8QWE - chains A and C of the 4 polymer chains in the assembly; structure by electron microscopy, 3.14 A resolution.

Chain A:
Name: ReChb
From: synthetic construct
Amino-acid sequence (1261 residues; row label = number of the first residue in the row):
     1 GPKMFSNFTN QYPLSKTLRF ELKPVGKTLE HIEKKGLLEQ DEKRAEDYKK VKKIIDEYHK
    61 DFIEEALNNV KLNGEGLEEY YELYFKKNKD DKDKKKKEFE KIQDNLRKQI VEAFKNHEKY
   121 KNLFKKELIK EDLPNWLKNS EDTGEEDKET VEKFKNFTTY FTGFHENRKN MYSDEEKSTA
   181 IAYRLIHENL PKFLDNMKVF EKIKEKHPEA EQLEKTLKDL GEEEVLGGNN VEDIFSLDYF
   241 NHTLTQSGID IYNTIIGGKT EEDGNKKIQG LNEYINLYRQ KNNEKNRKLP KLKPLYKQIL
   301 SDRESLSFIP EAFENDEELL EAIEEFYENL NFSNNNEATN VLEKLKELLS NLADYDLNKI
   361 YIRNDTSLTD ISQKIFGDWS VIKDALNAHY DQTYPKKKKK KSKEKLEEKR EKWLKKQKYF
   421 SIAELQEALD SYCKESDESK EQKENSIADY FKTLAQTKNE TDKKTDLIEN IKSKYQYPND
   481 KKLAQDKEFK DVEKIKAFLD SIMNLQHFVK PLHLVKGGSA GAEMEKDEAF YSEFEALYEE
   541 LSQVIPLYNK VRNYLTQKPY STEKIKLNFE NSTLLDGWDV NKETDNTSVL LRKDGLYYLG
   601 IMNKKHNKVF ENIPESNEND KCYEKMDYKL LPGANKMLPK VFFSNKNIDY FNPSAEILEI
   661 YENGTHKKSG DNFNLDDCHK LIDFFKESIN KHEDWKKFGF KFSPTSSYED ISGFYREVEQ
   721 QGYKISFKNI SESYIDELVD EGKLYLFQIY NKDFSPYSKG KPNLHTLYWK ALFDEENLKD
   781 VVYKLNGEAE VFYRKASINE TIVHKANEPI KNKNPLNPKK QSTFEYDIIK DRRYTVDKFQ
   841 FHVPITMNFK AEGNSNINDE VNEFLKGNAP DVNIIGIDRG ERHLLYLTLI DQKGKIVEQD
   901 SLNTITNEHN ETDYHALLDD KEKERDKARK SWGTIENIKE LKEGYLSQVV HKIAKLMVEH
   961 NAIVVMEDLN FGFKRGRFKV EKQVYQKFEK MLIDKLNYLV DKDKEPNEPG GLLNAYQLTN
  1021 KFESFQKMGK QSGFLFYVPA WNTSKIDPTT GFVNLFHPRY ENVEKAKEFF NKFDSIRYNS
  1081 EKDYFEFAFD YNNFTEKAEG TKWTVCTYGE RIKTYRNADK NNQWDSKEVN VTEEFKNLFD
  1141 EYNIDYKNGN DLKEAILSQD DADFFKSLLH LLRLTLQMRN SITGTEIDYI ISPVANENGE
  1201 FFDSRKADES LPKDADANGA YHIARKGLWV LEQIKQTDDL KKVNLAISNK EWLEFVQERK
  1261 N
Not modelled in the structure: 217-229, 259-267, 303-312, 393-411, 465-489
Ion coordination: Mg2+ site 1: Thr573 (shared with 1 residue of chain N); Mg2+ site 2: Lys761 (shared with A-3(C) of chain C); Mg2+ site 3 near Asp878 (its only coordinating residue here)
What the authors report for this chain:
  - catalytic residues: Asp878, Glu967, Asp1216
  - binding site for non target DNA: Lys125, Phe971, Trp1041

Chain C:
Molecule: crRNA
From: synthetic construct
Sequence (40 nucleotides; row label = number of the first residue in the row; numbers below 1 keep their minus sign (G-19 is residue -19)):
   -19 GAAUUUCUAC UGUUGUAGAU UCCUAAGGCG UUACCCCAAU
Not modelled in the structure: 15-20
Ion coordination: Mg2+: A-3 (shared with Lys761(A) of chain A)

Chain A / chain C interface:
Residue-residue contacts (116):
  Ser15(A) with U1(C), hydrogen bond to the base
  Lys16(A) with U1(C), salt bridge to the phosphate
  Thr17(A) with U1(C), hydrogen bond to the sugar; C2(C), sugar contact
  Arg19(A) with U-15(C), hydrogen bond to the base; U-14(C), sugar contact; C2(C), salt bridge to the phosphate
  Phe20(A) with U-15(C), sugar contact
  Glu21(A) with U-15(C), sugar contact
  Lys52(A) with U4(C), hydrogen bond to the phosphate; A5(C), salt bridge to the phosphate
  Asp56(A) with A6(C), phosphate contact
  Asn167(A) with U4(C), hydrogen bond to the base; A5(C), sugar contact
  Arg168(A) with A5(C), hydrogen bond to the sugar; A6(C), salt bridge to the phosphate
  Arg184(A) with G7(C), hydrogen bond to the sugar; G8(C), salt bridge to the phosphate
  Tyr296(A) with G8(C), hydrogen bond to the phosphate; C9(C), phosphate contact
  Lys297(A) with G7(C), salt bridge to the phosphate; G8(C), phosphate contact
  Ile299(A) with A6(C), sugar contact; G7(C), sugar contact
  Leu300(A) with A6(C), phosphate contact; G7(C), hydrogen bond to the phosphate
  Tyr548(A) with C14(C), phosphate contact
  Asn549(A) with C14(C), hydrogen bond to the phosphate
  Arg552(A) with A13(C), sugar contact; C14(C), phosphate contact
  Tyr560(A) with C-13(C), hydrogen bond to the phosphate
  Lys564(A) with C3(C), salt bridge to the phosphate
  Asn751(A) with U-15(C), base contact
  Lys752(A) with U-16(C), sugar contact; U-15(C), hydrogen bond to the phosphate; U-4(C), hydrogen bond to the base
  Ser755(A) with G-5(C), hydrogen bond to the phosphate
  Tyr757(A) with U-6(C), phosphate contact; G-5(C), phosphate contact
  Ser758(A) with G-5(C), phosphate contact; U-4(C), hydrogen bond to the phosphate
  Lys759(A) with U-7(C), phosphate contact; U-4(C), hydrogen bond to the phosphate
  Gly760(A) with U-4(C), hydrogen bond to the phosphate; A-3(C), phosphate contact
  Lys761(A) with A-3(C), hydrogen bond to the phosphate; G-2(C), salt bridge to the phosphate
  Asn763(A) with U0(C), base contact
  Leu764(A) with U0(C), hydrogen bond to the base
  His765(A) with U-15(C), base contact; U0(C), stacking on the base
  Glu790(A) with C2(C), sugar contact; C3(C), sugar contact
  Phe792(A) with C3(C), sugar contact
  Arg794(A) with U-14(C), salt bridge to the phosphate
  Ile802(A) with G-19(C), sugar contact
  His804(A) with G-19(C), base contact; A-18(C), salt bridge to the phosphate
  Ile810(A) with A-18(C), base contact
  Lys811(A) with A-18(C), hydrogen bond to the base
  Asn812(A) with A-18(C), hydrogen bond to the base; U-9(C), hydrogen bond to the phosphate
  Lys813(A) with A-18(C), base contact; C-10(C), sugar contact; U-9(C), hydrogen bond to the phosphate
  Asn814(A) with U-9(C), phosphate contact
  Asn817(A) with G-8(C), phosphate contact
  Lys819(A) with G-8(C), salt bridge to the phosphate; U-7(C), base contact
  Ser822(A) with U-9(C), hydrogen bond to the sugar; U-7(C), base contact
  Thr823(A) with U-7(C), hydrogen bond to the base
  Phe824(A) with A-18(C), base contact; A-17(C), base contact; U-9(C), sugar contact; U-7(C), base contact
  Tyr826(A) with A-17(C), hydrogen bond to the base; U-7(C), sugar contact; U-6(C), stacking on the base
  Ile828(A) with A-18(C), base contact; A-17(C), base contact
  Ile829(A) with A-17(C), sugar contact
  Lys830(A) with A-18(C), sugar contact
  Asp831(A) with A-17(C), phosphate contact
  Arg832(A) with A-17(C), phosphate contact; U-16(C), salt bridge to the phosphate; U-6(C), hydrogen bond to the base
  Arg833(A) with U-16(C), salt bridge to the phosphate; U-14(C), phosphate contact; C-13(C), salt bridge to the phosphate
  Tyr834(A) with U-14(C), hydrogen bond to the phosphate; C-13(C), hydrogen bond to the phosphate
  Gln840(A) with U-15(C), hydrogen bond to the sugar
  His842(A) with C2(C), hydrogen bond to the sugar
  Asn907(A) with A-3(C), sugar contact
  His909(A) with G-8(C), stacking on the base
  Thr912(A) with A-11(C), hydrogen bond to the sugar
  Tyr914(A) with U-12(C), hydrogen bond to the sugar; A-11(C), hydrogen bond to the sugar
  Leu917(A) with A-11(C), sugar contact
  Lys921(A) with A-11(C), salt bridge to the phosphate
  Asn937(A) with U-12(C), phosphate contact
  Glu940(A) with C-13(C), hydrogen bond to the sugar; U-12(C), sugar contact
  Leu941(A) with U-12(C), phosphate contact; A-11(C), phosphate contact
  Gly944(A) with U-12(C), sugar contact
  Ser947(A) with G-2(C), sugar contact; A-1(C), hydrogen bond to the sugar
  Gln948(A) with U-12(C), base contact; G-2(C), base contact
  His951(A) with G-2(C), sugar contact
  Lys995(A) with A-1(C), salt bridge to the phosphate; U0(C), salt bridge to the phosphate
  Lys1002(A) with G-2(C), salt bridge to the phosphate; A-1(C), salt bridge to the phosphate
Also at the interface, not in a pair above, chain A (81 interface residues in all): Phe164, Thr179, Gln298, Ser301, Ile545, Tyr750, Asp753, Lys838, Tyr945, Asp994

In short:
81 residues of chain A face 31 of chain C across their interface, with 36 hydrogen bonds, 19 salt bridges and
3 aromatic stacking contacts. Among the polar pairs are Ser15(A)-U1(C), Arg19(A)-U-15(C) and Asn167(A)-U4(C).
The paper reports catalytic residues Asp878(A), Glu967(A) and Asp1216(A); a binding site for non target DNA at
Lys125(A), Phe971(A) and Trp1041(A).
Chain A is ReChb and chain C is crRNA, both from synthetic construct; the structure, Ternary complex of ReChb
- crRNA - target dsDNA, was determined by electron microscopy together with 8QWD and 8QWF from the same study.
